5CGO - chains A and C of the 4 polymer chains in the assembly; structure by X-ray diffraction, 1.50 A resolution.

# Chain A
Name: ACPC-13 derivative of Ala-Magainin 2
Sequence (23 residues; each row starts with the number of its first residue):
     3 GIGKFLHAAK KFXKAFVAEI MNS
Modified positions: XCP ((1S,2S)-2-aminocyclopentanecarboxylic acid) at position 15
Reported in the primary citation:
  - self-association interface (contacts with another copy of this molecule): Phe7, Phe14, Phe18

# Chain C
Name: D-Ala-Magainin 2
Sequence (23 residues; row label = number of the first residue in the row):
     3 GIGKFLHAAK KFAKAFVAEI MNX
Modified positions: Ile4, Ile22 (D-isoleucine; DIL); Lys6, Lys12, Lys13, Lys16 (D-lysine; DLY); Phe7, Phe14, Phe18 (D-phenylalanine; DPN); Leu8 (D-leucine; DLE); His9 (D-histidine; DHI); Ala10, Ala11, Ala15, Ala17, Ala20 (D-alanine; DAL); Val19 (D-valine; DVA); Glu21 (D-glutamic acid; DGL); Met23 (D-methionine; MED); Asn24 (D-asparagine; DSG); DSE (N-methyl-D-serine) at position 25
Reported in the primary citation:
  - self-association interface (contacts with another copy of this molecule): Phe7, Phe14, Phe18

# How chain A and chain C interact
Pairs across the interface (12):
  Ile4(A) with Ile22(C)
  Phe7(A) with Ile22(C); Met23(C)
  Leu8(A) with Ile22(C)
  Ala11(A) with Phe18(C); Ile22(C)
  Lys12(A) with Phe18(C)
  XCP_15(A) with Phe14(C)
  Phe18(A) with Ala11(C); Lys12(C)
  Ile22(A) with Leu8(C); Ala11(C)
Other interface residues (no listed pair), chain A (10 interface residues in all): Phe14, Val19
Other interface residues (no listed pair), chain C (9 interface residues in all): Ala15, Val19

# Summary
The interface between chain A and chain C involves 10 residues on one side and 9 on the other. The paper
reports a self-association interface involving Phe7(A), Phe14(A) and Phe7(C) among others.
Here chain A is ACPC-13 derivative of Ala-Magainin 2 and chain C is D-Ala-Magainin 2. Entry 5CGO (Structure of
quasiracemic Ala-Magainin 2 with a beta amino acid substitution at position 13) was determined by X-ray
diffraction together with 5CGN from the same study.
